6NJQ - chains B and E of the 3 polymer chains in the assembly; structure by X-ray diffraction, 2.75 A resolution.

Chain B:
Molecule: TATA-box-binding protein 1
From: Arabidopsis thaliana
UniProt: P28147 (TBP1_ARATH); residues 1-200 here = UniProt positions 1-200
Chain sequence (220 residues; each row starts with the number of its first residue; numbers below 1 keep their minus sign (Met-19 is residue -19)):
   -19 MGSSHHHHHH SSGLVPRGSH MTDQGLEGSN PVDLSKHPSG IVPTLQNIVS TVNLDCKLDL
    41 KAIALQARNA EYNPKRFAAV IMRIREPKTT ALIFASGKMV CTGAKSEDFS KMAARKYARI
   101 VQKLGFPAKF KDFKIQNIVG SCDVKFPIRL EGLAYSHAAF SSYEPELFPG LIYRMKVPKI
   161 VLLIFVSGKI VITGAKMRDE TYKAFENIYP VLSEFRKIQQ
Unresolved in the structure: -19 to 11, 199-200
Differences from the reference sequence: initiating methionine (-19); expression tag (-18 to 0)
UniProt features mapped onto this chain:
  - modified residue: Thr2 (N-acetylthreonine)

Chain E:
Molecule: 14-nt DNA strand
Sequence (14 nucleotides; numbered 201 to 214; the number before each row is that of its first residue):
   201 GCTATAAACG GGCA

Chain B / chain E interface:
Pairs across the interface (32):
  Val29(B) with DA207(E), base contact; DA208(E), base contact
  Thr31(B) with DA208(E), sugar contact
  Phe57(B) with DC209(E), base contact; DG210(E), base contact
  Ala58(B) with DG211(E), sugar contact
  Phe74(B) with DC209(E), sugar contact; DG210(E), sugar contact
  Ser76(B) with DG210(E), hydrogen bond to the phosphate
  Lys78(B) with DC209(E), sugar contact; DG210(E), phosphate contact
  Val80(B) with DA208(E), base contact; DC209(E), sugar contact
  Gln116(B) with DA207(E), sugar contact; DA208(E), sugar contact
  Asn117(B) with DA206(E), hydrogen bond to the base; DA207(E), hydrogen bond to the base
  Val119(B) with DA206(E), base contact
  Leu147(B) with DT203(E), sugar contact
  Phe148(B) with DT203(E), base contact; DA204(E), base contact
  Ile152(B) with DA204(E), phosphate contact; DT205(E), sugar contact
  Arg154(B) with DT205(E), salt bridge to the phosphate; DA206(E), salt bridge to the phosphate
  Lys159(B) with DA207(E), salt bridge to the phosphate
  Val161(B) with DT205(E), phosphate contact; DA206(E), sugar contact
  Leu163(B) with DA204(E), base contact; DT205(E), base contact
  Thr173(B) with DA206(E), hydrogen bond to the base
  Gly174(B) with DA206(E), sugar contact
Interface residues without a listed pair, chain B (21 interface residues in all): Lys176

Overview:
21 residues of chain B face 9 of chain E across their interface; the contacts include 4 hydrogen bonds and 3
salt bridges. Among the polar pairs are Asn117(B)-DA206(E), Asn117(B)-DA207(E) and Thr173(B)-DA206(E).
Here chain B is TATA-box-binding protein 1 (Arabidopsis thaliana) and chain E is a 14-nt DNA strand. Entry
6NJQ (Structure of TBP-Hoogsteen containing DNA complex) was determined by X-ray diffraction.
